Entry 5JQV (X-ray diffraction, 2.34 A resolution); this record covers chains B and G of the 8 polymer chains in the assembly.

== Chain B (and G) ==
Name: Bifunctional cytochrome P450/NADPH--P450 reductase
From: Bacillus megaterium (strain ATCC 14581 / DSM 32 / JCM 2506 / NBRC 15308 / NCIMB 9376 / NCTC 10342 / VKM B-512)
Notes: EC 1.14.14.1, 1.6.2.4; fragment: heme domain, residues 2-456; chain G of this document is another copy of the same molecule, construct and numbering; everything in this record applies to it too
UniProt: P14779 (CPXB_BACMB); residues 1-463 here correspond to UniProt positions 2-464 (UniProt number = residue number + 1)
Amino-acid sequence (471 residues; each row starts with the number of its first residue):
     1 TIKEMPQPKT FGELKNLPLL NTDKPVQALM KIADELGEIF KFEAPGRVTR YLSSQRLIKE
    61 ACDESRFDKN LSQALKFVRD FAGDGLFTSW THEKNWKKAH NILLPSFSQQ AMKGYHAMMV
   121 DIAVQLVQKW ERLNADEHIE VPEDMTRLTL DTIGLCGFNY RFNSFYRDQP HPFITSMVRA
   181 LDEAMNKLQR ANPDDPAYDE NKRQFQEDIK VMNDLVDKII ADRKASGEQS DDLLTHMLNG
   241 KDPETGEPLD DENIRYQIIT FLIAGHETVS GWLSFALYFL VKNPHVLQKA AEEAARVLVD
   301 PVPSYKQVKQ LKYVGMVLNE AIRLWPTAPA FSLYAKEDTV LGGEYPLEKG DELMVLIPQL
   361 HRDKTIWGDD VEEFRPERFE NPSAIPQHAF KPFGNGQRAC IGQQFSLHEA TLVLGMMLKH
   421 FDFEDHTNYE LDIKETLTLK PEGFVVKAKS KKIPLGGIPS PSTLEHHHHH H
Not modelled in the structure: 1, 228, 456-471 (chain G: 1, 226-228, 456-471)
Construct notes: engineered mutation Val269 (Thr270 in P14779), Trp272 (Leu273 in P14779), Ile322 (Leu323 in P14779), Ser406 (Ala407 in P14779); expression tag (464-471)
Ion coordination: fe(III) deuteroporphyrin ix Fe near Cys400 (its only coordinating residue here)
Residues lining bound ligands: fe(III) deuteroporphyrin ix (FDE): Lys69, Leu75, Leu86, Phe87, Trp96, His100, Phe261, Ala264, Gly265, Thr268, Val269, Trp272, Thr327, Ala328, Phe331, Ser332, Ile357, Pro392, Phe393, Gly394, Arg398, Ala399, Cys400, Ile401, Gly402, Ser406
UniProt features mapped onto this chain:
  - binding site ((9Z)-hexadecenoate): Tyr51
  - binding site (heme): Cys400
  - site: Thr268 (Important for catalytic activity)

== Interface between chain B and chain G ==
Residue-residue contacts (18; chain B residue first):
  Phe11(B) with Asp194(G); Pro196(G), hydrophobic
  Gly12(B) with Asp194(G)
  Glu13(B) with Asn192(G); Asp194(G)
  Leu14(B) with Asn192(G); Asp195(G)
  Pro18(B) with Pro196(G)
  Ala191(B) with Glu13(G); Asn192(G)
  Asn192(B) with Leu14(G); Ala191(G)
  Pro193(B) with Glu13(G)
  Asp194(B) with Phe11(G); Gly12(G)
  Asp195(B) with Leu14(G)
  Pro196(B) with Phe11(G), hydrophobic; Pro18(G), hydrophobic

== In short ==
11 residues of chain B face 10 of chain G across their interface. Chain B binds fe(III) deuteroporphyrin ix.
UniProt lists (9Z)-hexadecenoate-binding residue Tyr51(B) and heme-binding residue Cys400(B) on chain B.
Both chains are Bifunctional cytochrome P450/NADPH--P450 reductase (Bacillus megaterium (strain ATCC 14581 /
DSM 32 / JCM 2506 / NBRC 15308 / NCIMB 9376 / NCTC 10342 / VKM B-512)). Entry 5JQV (Crystal structure of
Cytochrome P450 BM3 heme domain T269V/L272W/L322I/A406S (WIVS) variant with iron(III) deuteroporphyrin IX
bound) was determined by X-ray diffraction, deposited together with 5JQU.
